Entry 6XN5 (electron microscopy, 2.97 A resolution); this record covers chains I and J of the 8 polymer chains in the assembly.

# Chain I
Name: CRISPR-associated protein Csm3
From: Lactococcus lactis subsp. lactis
UniProtKB: L0CEA3 (L0CEA3_LACLL); residue numbers follow UniProt; this construct covers 1-214
Chain sequence (214 residues; each row starts with the number of its first residue):
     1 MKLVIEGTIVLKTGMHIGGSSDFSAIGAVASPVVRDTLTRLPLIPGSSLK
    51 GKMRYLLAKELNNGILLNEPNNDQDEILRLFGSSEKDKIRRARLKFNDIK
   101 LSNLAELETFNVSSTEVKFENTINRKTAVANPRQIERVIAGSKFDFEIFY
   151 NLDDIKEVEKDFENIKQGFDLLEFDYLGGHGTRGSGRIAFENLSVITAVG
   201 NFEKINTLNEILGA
Construct notes: conflict Ala30 (Asp in L0CEA3)

# Chain J
Name: CRISPR-associated protein Csm5
From: Lactococcus lactis subsp. lactis
UniProtKB: L0CG31 (L0CG31_LACLL); numbering as in UniProt (aligned over 1-352)
Chain sequence (352 residues; row label = number of the first residue in the row):
     1 MKKTYRVTLTALGPIFIGGGEKLKKYEYIFDKQKKVAHMIDHTKFTKYLL
    51 EKNLLDDFTSRVNSHFDLYDYLVNKKGIVFMPLVKYSVPVAQFRTEVKNR
   101 FGKPISSPPMNDLNTFVKDAFGRPYIPGSSLKGALRTAILNDLKEDTKEN
   151 EVFAHLQVSDSETIDLENLKVYQKVDYSKTAKPLPLYRECLKPNTEITFT
   201 VSFDDEYLTLKKIQNALHKTYQHYYIKWLKGGKVGETLIKGVYDSHADEL
   251 KKNTFALDQPSQNQGEIIYIGGGAGFVSKTLHYKSKNRDQARNDSFDILK
   301 QLFRTTYSKMRSVPDNVPVALKLAVETKTFNGRVTGKHYLEMGKARIKLE
   351 EL
Unresolved in the structure: 24-109, 243-253, 319-334

# How chain I and chain J interact
Residue-residue contacts - 38 pairs, chain I then chain J:
  Thr13(I) with Asp160(J)
  Val112(I) with Ala120(J), hydrophobic; Phe121(J), hydrophobic
  Glu116(I) with Asp119(J)
  Lys118(I) with Pro127(J)
  Phe119(I) with Gly19(J); Gly20(J); Glu21(J)
  Asn121(I) with Gly18(J); Gly19(J)
  Ile123(I) with Lys279(J)
  Arg125(I) with Lys144(J); Leu281(J); Asp297(J), salt bridge
  Lys126(I) with Thr280(J), hydrogen bond; Tyr283(J), hydrogen bond; Asp294(J)
  Ala128(I) with Phe276(J)
  Arg137(I) with Tyr125(J); Asp160(J), salt bridge
  Ile139(I) with Ala120(J), hydrophobic
  Phe174(I) with Lys2(J), hydrogen bond (backbone-side chain)
  Tyr176(I) with Gln157(J)
  Gly181(I) with Val158(J)
  Thr182(I) with Lys132(J); Ala154(J); Leu156(J); Gln157(J), hydrogen bond; Val158(J), hydrogen bond (backbone-backbone)
  Arg183(I) with Gly128(J); Ser129(J), hydrogen bond (backbone-side chain); Lys132(J); Val158(J)
  Gly184(I) with Val158(J), hydrogen bond (backbone-backbone); Ser159(J); Asp160(J)
  Arg187(I) with Gln157(J); Ser159(J), hydrogen bond
Other interface residues (no listed pair), chain I (25 interface residues in all): Phe110, Glu120, Asn124, Thr127, Ala140, Asp175
Other interface residues (no listed pair), chain J (32 interface residues in all): Lys118, Phe153, Ile298, Gln301, Leu352

# Summary
25 residues of chain I and 32 residues of chain J are in contact; the contacts include 8 hydrogen bonds and 2
salt bridges. Polar contacts include Arg125(I)-Asp297(J), Arg137(I)-Asp160(J) and Lys126(I)-Thr280(J).
Chain I is CRISPR-associated protein Csm3 and chain J is CRISPR-associated protein Csm5, both from Lactococcus
lactis subsp. lactis; the structure, Structure of the Lactococcus lactis Csm Apo- CRISPR-Cas Complex, was
determined by electron microscopy (same publication as 6XN3, 6XN4 and 6XN7).
